PDB entry 1Y7Z | X-ray diffraction, 1.98 A resolution | chains C and D of the 4 polymer chains in the assembly

== Chain C ==
Molecule: Hemoglobin alpha chain
Source organism: Homo sapiens
UniProtKB: P69905 (HBA_HUMAN); residues 1-141 here = UniProt positions 1-141
Amino-acid sequence (141 residues; each row starts with the number of its first residue):
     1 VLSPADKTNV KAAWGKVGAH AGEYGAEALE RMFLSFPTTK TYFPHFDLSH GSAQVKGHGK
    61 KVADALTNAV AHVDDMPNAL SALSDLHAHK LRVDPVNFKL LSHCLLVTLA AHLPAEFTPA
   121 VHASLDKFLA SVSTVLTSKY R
Metal / ion sites: heme Fe near His-87 (its only coordinating residue here)
Ligand contacts: heme (HEM): Met-32, Thr-39, Tyr-42, Phe-43, His-45, Phe-46, His-58, Lys-61, Val-62, Ala-65, Leu-66, Leu-83, Leu-86, His-87, Leu-91, Val-93, Asn-97, Phe-98, Leu-101, Val-132, Leu-136
UniProt features mapped onto this chain:
  - site: Lys-61 (Not glycated)
  - natural variant: Asp-6 (A6D: In J-Toronto; this construct carries the variant), Ala-13 (A13D: In J-Paris 1/J-Aljezur), Glu-27 (A27E: In Shenyang; this construct carries the variant), Lys-61 (K61N: In Zambia; deletion: In Clinic), Asp-64 (A64D: In Pontoise; this construct carries the variant), Asp-75 (D75A: In Lille; D75G: In Chapel Hill; D75N: In G-Pest), Ala-111 (A111D: In Petah Tikva)

== Chain D ==
Molecule: Hemoglobin beta chain
Source organism: Homo sapiens
UniProtKB: P68871 (HBB_HUMAN); numbering as in UniProt (aligned over 1-146)
Amino-acid sequence (146 residues; each row starts with the number of its first residue):
     1 MHLTPEEKSA VTALWGKVNV DEVGGEALGR LLVVYPWTQR FFESFGDLST PDAVMGNPKV
    61 KAHGKKVLGA FSDGLAHLDN LKGTFATLSE LHCDKLHVDP ENFRLLGAVL VCVLAHHFGK
   121 EFTPPVQAAY QKVVAGVANA LAHKYH
Differences from the reference sequence: engineered mutation Met-1 (Val in P68871), Ala-108 (Asn in P68871)
Metal / ion sites: heme Fe near His-92 (its only coordinating residue here)
Ligand contacts: heme (HEM): Leu-31, Thr-38, Phe-41, Phe-42, Phe-45, His-63, Lys-66, Val-67, Ala-70, Phe-71, Phe-85, Leu-88, Leu-91, His-92, Leu-96, Val-98, Asn-102, Phe-103, Leu-106, Val-137, Leu-141
UniProt features mapped onto this chain:
  - natural variant: Leu-3 (H3L: In Graz; this construct carries the variant), Glu-7 (E7A: In G-Makassar; E7K: In Hb C; E7Q: In Machida; E7V: In SKCA), Lys-8 (E8K: In G-Siriraj; this construct carries the variant), Val-11 (A11V: In Iraq-Halabja; this construct carries the variant), Gly-16 (W16G: In Randwick; this construct carries the variant), Val-23 (E23V: In D-Granada; this construct carries the variant), Gly-24 (V24G: In Miyashiro; this construct carries the variant), Gly-25 (G25D: In Moscva; G25R: In Riverdale-Bronx; G25V: In Savannah), Leu-32 (L32P: In Yokohama), Val-33 (L33V: In Muscat; this construct carries the variant), Arg-40 (Q40R: In Tianshui; this construct carries the variant), Phe-42 (F42Y: In Mequon; deletion: In Bruxelles), 11 further natural variant entries in UniProt

== Interface between chain C and chain D ==
Contacting residue pairs (35; chain C residue first):
  Glu-30(C) / Pro-124(D)
  Arg-31(C) / Phe-122(D)  hydrogen bond (side chain-backbone)
  Arg-31(C) / Thr-123(D)
  Arg-31(C) / Pro-124(D)
  Arg-31(C) / Gln-127(D)  hydrogen bond
  Leu-34(C) / Pro-124(D)  hydrophobic
  Leu-34(C) / Ala-128(D)
  Ser-35(C) / Gln-127(D)
  Ser-35(C) / Ala-128(D)
  Ser-35(C) / Gln-131(D)
  Phe-36(C) / Gln-131(D)
  His-103(C) / Ala-108(D)
  His-103(C) / Gln-131(D)  hydrogen bond
  Cys-104(C) / Gln-127(D)
  Val-107(C) / Val-111(D)  hydrophobic
  Val-107(C) / Cys-112(D)  hydrophobic
  Val-107(C) / Ala-115(D)  hydrophobic
  Val-107(C) / Gln-127(D)
  Ala-110(C) / Cys-112(D)
  Ala-110(C) / Ala-115(D)
  Ala-110(C) / His-116(D)
  Ala-111(C) / Ala-115(D)
  Ala-111(C) / Gly-119(D)
  Pro-114(C) / His-116(D)
  Phe-117(C) / Arg-30(D)  hydrogen bond (backbone-side chain)
  Phe-117(C) / His-116(D)
  Thr-118(C) / Arg-30(D)
  Pro-119(C) / Arg-30(D)
  Pro-119(C) / Val-33(D)
  His-122(C) / Arg-30(D)  hydrogen bond
  His-122(C) / Val-34(D)
  His-122(C) / Cys-112(D)
  Ala-123(C) / Val-34(D)
  Asp-126(C) / Val-34(D)
  Asp-126(C) / Tyr-35(D)
Interface residues without a listed pair, chain C (19 interface residues in all): Leu-106, Ala-120
Interface residues without a listed pair, chain D (20 interface residues in all): Pro-51, Met-55, Lys-120, Pro-125

== Overview ==
19 residues of chain C face 20 of chain D across their interface, with 5 hydrogen bonds. Among the polar pairs
are Arg-31(C)/Phe-122(D), Arg-31(C)/Gln-127(D) and His-103(C)/Gln-131(D). Ligands of chain C: heme. Bound to
chain D: heme.
Here chain C is Hemoglobin alpha chain and chain D is Hemoglobin beta chain, both from Homo sapiens. Entry
1Y7Z (T-To-T(High) quaternary transitions in human hemoglobin: betaN108A deoxy low-salt (1 test set)) was
determined by X-ray diffraction together with 1XXT, 1XY0, 1XZ5, 1XZ7, 1XZU, 1XZV and 45 further entries from
the same study.
